Entry 9MN5 (electron microscopy, 3.04 A resolution); this record covers chains E and N of the 5 polymer chains in the assembly.

== Chain E ==
Protein: DNA-directed RNA polymerase, mitochondrial
From: Homo sapiens
Notes: EC 2.7.7.6
Reference sequence: O00411 (RPOM_HUMAN); residues 1-1230 here = UniProt positions 1-1230
Amino-acid sequence (1230 residues; numbered 1 to 1230; the number before each row is that of its first residue):
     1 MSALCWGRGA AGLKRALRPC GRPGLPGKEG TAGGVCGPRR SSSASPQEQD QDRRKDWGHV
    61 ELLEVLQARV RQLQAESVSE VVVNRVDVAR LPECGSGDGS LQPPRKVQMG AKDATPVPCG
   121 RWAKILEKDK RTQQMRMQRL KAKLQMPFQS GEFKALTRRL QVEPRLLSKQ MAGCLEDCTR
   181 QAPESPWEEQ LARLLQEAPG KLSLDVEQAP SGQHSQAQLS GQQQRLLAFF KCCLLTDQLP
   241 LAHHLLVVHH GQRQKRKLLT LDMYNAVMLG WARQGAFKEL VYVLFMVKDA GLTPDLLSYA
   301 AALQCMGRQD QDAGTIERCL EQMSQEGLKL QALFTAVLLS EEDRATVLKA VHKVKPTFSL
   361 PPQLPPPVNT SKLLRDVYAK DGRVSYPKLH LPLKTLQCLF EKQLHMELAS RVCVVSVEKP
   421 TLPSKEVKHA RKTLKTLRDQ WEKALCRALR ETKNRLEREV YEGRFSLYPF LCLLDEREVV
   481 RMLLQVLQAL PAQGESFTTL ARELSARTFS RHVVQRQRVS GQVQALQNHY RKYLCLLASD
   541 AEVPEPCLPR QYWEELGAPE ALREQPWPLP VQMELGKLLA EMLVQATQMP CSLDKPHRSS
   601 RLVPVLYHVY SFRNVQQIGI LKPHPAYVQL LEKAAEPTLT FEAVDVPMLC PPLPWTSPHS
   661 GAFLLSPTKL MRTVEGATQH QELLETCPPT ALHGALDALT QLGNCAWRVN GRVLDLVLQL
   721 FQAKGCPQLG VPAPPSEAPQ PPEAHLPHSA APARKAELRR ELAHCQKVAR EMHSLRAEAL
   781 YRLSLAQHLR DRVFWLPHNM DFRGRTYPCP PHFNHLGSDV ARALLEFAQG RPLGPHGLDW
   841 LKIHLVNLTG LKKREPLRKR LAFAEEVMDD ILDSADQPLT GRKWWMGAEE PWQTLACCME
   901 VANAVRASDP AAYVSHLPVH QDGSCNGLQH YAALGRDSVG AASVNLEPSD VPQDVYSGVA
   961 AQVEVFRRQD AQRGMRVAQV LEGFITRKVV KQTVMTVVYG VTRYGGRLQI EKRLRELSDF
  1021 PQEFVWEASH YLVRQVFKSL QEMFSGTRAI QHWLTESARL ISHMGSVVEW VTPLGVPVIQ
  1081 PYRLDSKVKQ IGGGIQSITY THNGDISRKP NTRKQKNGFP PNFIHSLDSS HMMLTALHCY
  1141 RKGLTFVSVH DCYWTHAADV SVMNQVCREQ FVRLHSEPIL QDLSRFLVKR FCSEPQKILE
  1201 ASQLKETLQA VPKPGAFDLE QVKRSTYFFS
Unresolved in the structure: 1-121, 164-167, 196-217, 740-760
Swiss-Prot annotation at these positions:
  - active site: Asp922, Lys991, Asp1151
  - natural variant: Gln149 to Ser1230 (deletion: In COXPD55), His250 (H250D: In COXPD55), Pro566 (P566S: In COXPD55), Ser611 (S611F: In COXPD55), Phe641 (F641L: In COXPD55), Pro742 to Pro747 (deletion: In COXPD55), Pro810 (P810S: In COXPD55; uncertain significance), Asp870 (D870N: In COXPD55; uncertain significance), Cys925 to Ser1230 (deletion: In COXPD55), Arg1013 (R1013C: In COXPD55), Ser1193 (S1193F: In COXPD55)
From the paper describing this entry:
  - specificity-determining residues: Arg502, Arg1003
  - binding site for Template strand: Thr499, Arg502, Arg1003, Gly1005, Arg1007, Thr1101
  - binding site for Non-Template strand (chain N): Trp1026

== Chain N ==
Molecule: Non-Template strand
Sequence (60 nucleotides; each row starts with the number of its first residue; numbers below 1 keep their minus sign (DG-9 is residue -9)):
    -9 GAAAATAATG TGTTAGTTGG GGGGTGACTG TTAAAAGTGC ATACCGCCAA AAGATAGGCC
Unresolved in the structure: -9 to 0

== Chain E / chain N interface ==
Contacting residue pairs - 9 pairs, chain E then chain N:
  Phe612(E) - DC38(N)  base contact
  Asn614(E) - DC38(N)  hydrogen bond to the phosphate
  Val615(E) - DG36(N)  hydrogen bond to the base
  Val615(E) - DC37(N)  base contact
  Val615(E) - DC38(N)  hydrogen bond to the phosphate
  Gln617(E) - DG36(N)  base contact
  Trp1026(E) - DA41(N)  stacking on the base
  Trp1026(E) - DA42(N)  base contact
  Lys1116(E) - DA46(N)  salt bridge to the phosphate
Also at the interface, not in a pair above, chain E (13 interface residues in all): Gln222, Arg613, Gln616, Glu1027, Arg1034, His1063, Thr1112
Also at the interface, not in a pair above, chain N (10 interface residues in all): DC30, DG43, DA44, DG47

== Overview ==
The interface between chain E and chain N involves 13 residues on one side and 10 on the other; the contacts
include 3 hydrogen bonds, 1 salt bridge and 1 aromatic stacking contact. Among the polar pairs are
Val615(E)-DG36(N), Asn614(E)-DC38(N) and Val615(E)-DC38(N). From the paper: a binding site for Template strand
at Thr499(E), Arg502(E) and Arg1003(E) among others; a binding site for Non-Template strand (chain N) at
Trp1026(E).
Here chain E is DNA-directed RNA polymerase, mitochondrial (Homo sapiens) and chain N is Non-Template strand.
Entry 9MN5 (Structure of the human mitochondrial open transcription initiation complex, IC0) was determined by
electron microscopy (same publication as 9MN4, 9MN6, 9MN7, 9MN8, 9MN9 and 9MNA).
